PDB entry 2Y5W | X-ray diffraction, 2.70 A resolution | chains A and B

# Chain A (and B)
Molecule: Kinesin heavy chain
From: Drosophila melanogaster
Notes: fragment: motor domain, residues 1-365; chain B of this document is another copy of the same molecule, construct and numbering; everything in this record applies to it too
UniProt: P17210 (KINH_DROME); residue numbers follow UniProt; this construct covers 1-365
Amino-acid sequence (365 residues; row label = number of the first residue in the row):
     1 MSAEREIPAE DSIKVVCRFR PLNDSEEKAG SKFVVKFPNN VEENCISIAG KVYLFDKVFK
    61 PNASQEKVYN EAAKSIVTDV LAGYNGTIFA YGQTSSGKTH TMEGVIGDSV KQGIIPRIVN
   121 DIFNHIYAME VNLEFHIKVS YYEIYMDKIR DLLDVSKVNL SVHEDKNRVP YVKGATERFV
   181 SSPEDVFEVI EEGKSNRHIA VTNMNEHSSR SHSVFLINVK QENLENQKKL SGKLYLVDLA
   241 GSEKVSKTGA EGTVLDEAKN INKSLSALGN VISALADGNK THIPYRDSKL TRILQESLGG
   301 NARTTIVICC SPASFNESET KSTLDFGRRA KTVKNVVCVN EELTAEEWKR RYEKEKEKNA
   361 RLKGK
Not modelled in the structure: 1-9, 246-258, 357-365 (chain B: 1-9, 245-259, 355-365)
Bound ions: Mg2+: T99 (together with ADP)
Residues lining bound ligands: ADP (adenosine-5'-diphosphate): R18, R20, P21, P61, Q93, T94, S95, S96, G97, K98, T99, H100
Swiss-Prot annotation at these positions:
  - binding site (ATP): G92 to T99
What the authors report for this chain:
  - mutagenesis - H136E, D185R: unchanged catalytic activity
  - mutagenesis - H136E, D185R: decreased binding to tail domain
  - mutagenesis - S181C: decreased catalytic activity on oxidation to a disulfide

# How chain A and chain B interact
Pairs across the interface (15; chain A residue first):
  T344(A) - A345(B)
  A345(A) - A345(B)
  A345(A) - W348(B)
  E346(A) - K166(B)
  W348(A) - A345(B)
  W348(A) - W348(B)  hydrophobic
  W348(A) - K349(B)
  K349(A) - W348(B)
  R350(A) - R168(B)
  R351(A) - Y352(B)
  Y352(A) - W348(B)  hydrophobic
  Y352(A) - R351(B)
  Y352(A) - Y352(B)  hydrophobic
  E355(A) - Y352(B)
  E355(A) - K354(B)
Interface residues without a listed pair, chain A (11 interface residues in all): K166, L343
Interface residues without a listed pair, chain B (12 interface residues in all): N167, L343, T344, E346

# Summary
11 residues of chain A and 12 residues of chain B are in contact. Chain A binds ADP. UniProt lists 8
ATP-binding residues on chain A. The paper reports that H136E and D185R of chain A reduce binding to tail
domain; S181C of chain A reduces catalytic activity on oxidation to a disulfide.
Chain A and chain B are both Kinesin heavy chain (Drosophila melanogaster); the structure, Crystal structure
of Drosophila melanogaster kinesin-1 motor domain dimer, was determined by X-ray diffraction, deposited
together with 2Y65.
